PDB entry 5KRC | X-ray diffraction, 2.40 A resolution | chains A and B of the 4 polymer chains in the assembly

[Chain A (and B)]
Name: Estrogen receptor
Organism: Homo sapiens
Notes: fragment: ligand-binding domain; chain B of this document is another copy of the same molecule, construct and numbering; everything in this record applies to it too
UniProtKB: P03372 (ESR1_HUMAN), isoform P03372-3; residues 298-554 here correspond to UniProt positions 125-381 (UniProt number = residue number - 173)
Sequence (257 residues; each row starts with the number of its first residue):
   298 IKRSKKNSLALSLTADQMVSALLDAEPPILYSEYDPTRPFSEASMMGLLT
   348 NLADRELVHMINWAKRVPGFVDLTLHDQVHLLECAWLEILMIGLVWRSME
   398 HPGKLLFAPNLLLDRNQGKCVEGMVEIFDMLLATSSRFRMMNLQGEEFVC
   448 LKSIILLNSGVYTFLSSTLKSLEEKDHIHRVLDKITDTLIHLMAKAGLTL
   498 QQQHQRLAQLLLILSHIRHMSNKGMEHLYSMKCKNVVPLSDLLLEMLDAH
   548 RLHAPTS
Disordered / not traced: 298-303, 333-334, 462-471, 549-554 (chain B: 298-304, 462-469, 551-554)
Differences from the reference sequence: engineered mutation S537 (Tyr364 in P03372)
Residues lining bound ligands: Zearalenone (ZER; (3S,11E)-14,16-dihydroxy-3-methyl-3,4,5,6,9,10-hexahydro-1H-2-benzoxacyclotetradecine-1,7(8H)-dione): M343, L346, T347, L349, A350, E353, L387, M388, L391, F404, M421, I424, F425, L428, G521, H524, L525, M528

[How chain A and chain B interact]
Residue-residue contacts (48):
  A430(A) - Y459(B)
  R434(A) - H476(B)  hydrogen bond
  I451(A) - L509(B)  hydrophobic
  N455(A) - L509(B)
  Y459(A) - A430(B)
  Y459(A) - L509(B)
  Y459(A) - I510(B)
  Y459(A) - H513(B)
  H476(A) - R434(B)  hydrogen bond
  D480(A) - Q502(B)
  D480(A) - Q506(B)  hydrogen bond
  T483(A) - H501(B)
  T483(A) - A505(B)
  D484(A) - Q498(B)  hydrogen bond
  D484(A) - Q502(B)  hydrogen bond
  I487(A) - H501(B)
  Q498(A) - D484(B)  hydrogen bond
  H501(A) - T483(B)
  H501(A) - D484(B)  salt bridge
  H501(A) - I487(B)
  H501(A) - H501(B)
  H501(A) - L504(B)
  Q502(A) - D480(B)
  Q502(A) - D484(B)  hydrogen bond
  L504(A) - H501(B)
  A505(A) - T483(B)
  A505(A) - L508(B)  hydrophobic
  Q506(A) - D480(B)  hydrogen bond
  L508(A) - A505(B)  hydrophobic
  L509(A) - I451(B)  hydrophobic
  L509(A) - N455(B)
  L509(A) - Y459(B)
  L509(A) - L511(B)  hydrophobic
  I510(A) - Y459(B)
  L511(A) - L509(B)  hydrophobic
  S512(A) - R515(B)  hydrogen bond
  H513(A) - Y459(B)
  H513(A) - R515(B)
  R515(A) - S512(B)  hydrogen bond
  R515(A) - H516(B)
  H516(A) - R515(B)
  H516(A) - N519(B)  hydrogen bond
  N519(A) - H516(B)  hydrogen bond
  N519(A) - N519(B)
  K520(A) - H547(B)
  K520(A) - L549(B)
  E523(A) - E523(B)
  H547(A) - K520(B)  hydrogen bond (backbone-side chain)
Also at the interface, not in a pair above, chain A (32 interface residues in all): T460, L479, L497, Q500
Also at the interface, not in a pair above, chain B (33 interface residues in all): M427, T460, L479, L497

[Summary]
32 residues of chain A face 33 of chain B across their interface, with 13 hydrogen bonds and 1 salt bridge.
Polar contacts include H501(A)-D484(B), R434(A)-H476(B) and D480(A)-Q506(B). Bound to chain A: Zearalenone.
Both chains are Estrogen receptor (Homo sapiens). Entry 5KRC (Crystal Structure of the ER-alpha Ligand-binding
Domain (Y537S) in Complex with Zearalenone) was determined by X-ray diffraction together with 5KR9, 5KRA,
5KRF, 5KRH, 5KRI, 5KRJ and 43 further entries from the same study.
